Entry 7Q00 (X-ray diffraction, 1.74 A resolution); this record covers chains B and C of the 4 polymer chains in the assembly.

[Chain B (and C)]
Molecule: Serine hydroxymethyltransferase 4
From: Arabidopsis thaliana
Notes: EC 2.1.2.1; chain C of this document is another copy of the same molecule, construct and numbering; everything in this record applies to it too
UniProt: O23254 (GLYC4_ARATH); numbering as in UniProt (aligned over 1-471)
Chain sequence (474 residues; row label = number of the first residue in the row; numbers below 1 keep their minus sign (Ser-2 is residue -2)):
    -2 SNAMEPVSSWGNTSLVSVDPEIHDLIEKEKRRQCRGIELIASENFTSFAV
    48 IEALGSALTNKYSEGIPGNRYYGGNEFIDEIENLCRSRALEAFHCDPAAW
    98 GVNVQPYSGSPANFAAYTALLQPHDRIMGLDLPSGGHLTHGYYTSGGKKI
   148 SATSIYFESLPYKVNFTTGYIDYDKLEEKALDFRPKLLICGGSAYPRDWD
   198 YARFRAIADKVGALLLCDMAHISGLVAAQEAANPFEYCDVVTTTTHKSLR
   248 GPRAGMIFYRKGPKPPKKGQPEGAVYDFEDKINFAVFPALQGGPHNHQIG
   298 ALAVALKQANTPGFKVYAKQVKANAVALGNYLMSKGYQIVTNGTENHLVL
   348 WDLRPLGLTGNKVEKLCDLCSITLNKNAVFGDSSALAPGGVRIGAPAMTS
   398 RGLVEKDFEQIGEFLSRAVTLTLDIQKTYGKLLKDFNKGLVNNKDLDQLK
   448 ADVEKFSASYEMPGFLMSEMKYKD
Disordered / not traced: -2 to -1
Differences from the reference sequence: expression tag (-2 to 0)
Modified / non-standard residues: Lys244 ((2S)-2-amino-6-[[3-hydroxy-2-methyl-5-(phosphonooxymethyl)pyridin-4-yl]methylideneamino]hexanoic acid; LLP)
Swiss-Prot annotation at these positions:
  - binding site (L-serine): Ser39, Glu61, Tyr69, His218, Lys244, Arg389
  - binding site (pemetrexed): Ser39, Tyr59, Glu61, Ser105 to Ser107, His134, Ser190, His218, Gly290, Arg389
  - binding site (methotrexate): Lys373
  - modified residue: Met1 (N-acetylmethionine), Lys244 (N6-(pyridoxal phosphate)lysine)

[Chain B / chain C interface]
Residue-residue contacts - 23 pairs, chain B then chain C:
  His121(B) - His121(C)  hydrogen bond
  Arg123(B) - Tyr140(C)  hydrogen bond
  Arg123(B) - Glu155(C)  salt bridge
  Arg123(B) - Ser156(C)  hydrogen bond (side chain-backbone)
  Tyr140(B) - Arg123(C)  hydrogen bond
  Tyr140(B) - Asp179(C)  hydrogen bond (side chain-backbone)
  Ser142(B) - Arg181(C)  hydrogen bond (backbone-side chain)
  Glu155(B) - Arg123(C)  salt bridge
  Glu155(B) - Glu155(C)
  Ser156(B) - Arg123(C)  hydrogen bond (backbone-side chain)
  Leu157(B) - Asp179(C)
  Lys160(B) - Asp179(C)  salt bridge
  Lys172(B) - Lys172(C)
  Lys172(B) - Glu175(C)  salt bridge
  Lys176(B) - Asp179(C)  salt bridge
  Asp179(B) - Tyr140(C)  hydrogen bond (backbone-side chain)
  Asp179(B) - Leu157(C)
  Asp179(B) - Lys160(C)  salt bridge
  Asp179(B) - Lys176(C)  salt bridge
  Phe180(B) - Tyr140(C)
  Phe180(B) - Phe180(C)  hydrophobic
  Arg181(B) - Tyr140(C)
  Arg181(B) - Ser142(C)  hydrogen bond (side chain-backbone)
Also at the interface, not in a pair above, chain B (14 interface residues in all): Val208

[Overview]
The chain B/chain C interface involves 14 residues from each chain; the contacts include 9 hydrogen bonds and
7 salt bridges. Polar pairs include Arg123(B)-Glu155(C), Lys160(B)-Asp179(C) and Lys172(B)-Glu175(C). From
UniProt: 6 L-serine-binding residues, 11 pemetrexed-binding residues and methotrexate-binding residue
Lys373(B) on chain B.
Both chains are Serine hydroxymethyltransferase 4 (Arabidopsis thaliana). Entry 7Q00 (Crystal structure of
serine hydroxymethyltransferase, isoform 4 from Arabidopsis thaliana (SHM4)) was determined by X-ray
diffraction (same publication as 7PZZ, 7QPE and 7QX8).
